7UTY - chain A; structure by X-ray diffraction, 1.55 A resolution.

[Chain A]
Molecule: Bromodomain-containing protein 4
Source organism: Homo sapiens
Reference sequence: O60885 (BRD4_HUMAN), isoform O60885-3; numbering as in UniProt (aligned over 44-168)
Sequence (127 residues; numbered 42 to 168; the number before each row is that of its first residue):
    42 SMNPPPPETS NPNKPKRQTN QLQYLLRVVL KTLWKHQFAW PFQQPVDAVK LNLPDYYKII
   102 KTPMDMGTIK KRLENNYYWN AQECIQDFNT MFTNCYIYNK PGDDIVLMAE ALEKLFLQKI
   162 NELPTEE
Unresolved in the structure: 167-168
Sequence notes: expression tag (42-43)
UniProt features mapped onto this chain:
  - site: Asn140 (Acetylated histone binding)
  - cross-link: Lys99 (Glycyl lysine isopeptide (Lys-Gly) (interchain with G-Cter in SUMO2))
  - natural variant: Asp145 (D145G: Found in a patient with a neurodevelopmental syndrome; uncertain significance)
  - mutagenesis: Asn140 (N140A: Abolishes binding to acetylated histones)
Small-molecule neighbours: OFR (prop-2-en-1-yl (5S)-1-ethyl-7-methyl-5-(4-methylphenyl)-2,4-dioxo-1,2,3,4,5,8-hexahydropyrido[2,3-d]pyrimidine-6-carboxylate): Trp81, Pro82, Phe83, Val87, Leu92, Leu94, Tyr97, Cys136, Tyr139, Asn140, Asp145, Ile146, Met149

[In short]
Ligands of chain A: compound OFR. Curated annotation (UniProt) lists one mutagenesis site.
Chain A is Bromodomain-containing protein 4 (Homo sapiens); the structure, First bromodomain of BRD4 liganded
with compound 2c, was determined by X-ray diffraction together with 7UUU from the same study.
